PDB entry 7FDB | electron microscopy, 4.80 A resolution (low resolution: residue-level contacts below are approximate; hydrogen-bond / salt-bridge calls are withheld) | chains K and L of the 31 polymer chains in the assembly

# Chain K
Molecule: V-type proton ATPase subunit E
Source organism: Saccharomyces cerevisiae S288C
Reference sequence: P22203 (VATE_YEAST); numbering as in UniProt (aligned over 1-233)
Amino-acid sequence (233 residues; row label = number of the first residue in the row):
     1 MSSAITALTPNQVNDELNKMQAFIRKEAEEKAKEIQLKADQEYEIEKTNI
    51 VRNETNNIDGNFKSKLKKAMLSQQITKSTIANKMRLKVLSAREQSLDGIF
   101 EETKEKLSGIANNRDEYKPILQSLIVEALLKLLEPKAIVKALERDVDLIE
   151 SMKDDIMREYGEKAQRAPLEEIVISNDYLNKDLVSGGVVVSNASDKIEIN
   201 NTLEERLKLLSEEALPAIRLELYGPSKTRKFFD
Disordered / not traced: 1-7, 233

# Chain L
Molecule: V-type proton ATPase subunit G
Source organism: Saccharomyces cerevisiae S288C
Amino-acid sequence (122 residues; row label = number of the first residue in the row; numbers below 1 keep their minus sign (Met-7 is residue -7)):
    -7 MDYKDDDDKSQKNGIATLLQAEKEAHEIVSKARKYRQDKLKQAKTDAAKE
    43 IDSYKIQKDKELKEFEQKNAGGVGELEKKAEAGVQGELAEIKKIAEKKKD
    93 DVVKILIETVIKPSAEVHINAL
Disordered / not traced: -7 to 1, 113-114

# Interface between chain K and chain L
Pairs across the interface - 55 pairs, chain K then chain L:
  Val13(K) with Ser2(L)
  Leu17(K) with Ser2(L); Gln3(L)
  Gln21(K) with Ala13(L)
  Ile24(K) with Ala17(L)
  Ala28(K) with Ile20(L); Val21(L)
  Ala32(K) with Ala24(L)
  Ile35(K) with Arg28(L)
  Gln36(K) with Ala24(L); Tyr27(L)
  Ala39(K) with Arg28(L); Leu32(L)
  Asp40(K) with Lys31(L)
  Tyr43(K) with Lys31(L); Ala35(L)
  Lys47(K) with Ala35(L); Asp38(L); Ala39(L)
  Ile50(K) with Ala39(L)
  Val51(K) with Glu42(L)
  Glu54(K) with Ala39(L); Glu42(L)
  Asn57(K) with Lys47(L)
  Ile58(K) with Tyr46(L); Lys50(L)
  Asn61(K) with Lys47(L)
  Lys65(K) with Leu54(L)
  Lys68(K) with Leu54(L); Glu58(L)
  Ala69(K) with Asn61(L)
  Gln73(K) with Asn61(L)
  Lys77(K) with Leu68(L)
  Ile80(K) with Leu68(L)
  Met84(K) with Val76(L)
  Val88(K) with Leu80(L)
  Arg92(K) with Ile83(L)
  Ile99(K) with Val95(L)
  Glu102(K) with Lys91(L); Val95(L)
  Thr103(K) with Val95(L); Ile99(L)
  Lys106(K) with Val95(L); Ile99(L)
  Leu107(K) with Ile103(L)
  Ile120(K) with Ile103(L)
  Ser123(K) with Ser106(L)
  Glu127(K) with Ser106(L)
  Leu203(K) with Ile103(L)
  Arg206(K) with Val102(L); Ser106(L)
  Leu210(K) with Val102(L)
  Ile218(K) with Leu98(L)
  Leu222(K) with Ala87(L)
  Tyr223(K) with Ile83(L)
Interface residues without a listed pair, chain K (50 interface residues in all): Asn14, Lys38, Glu42, Glu46, Thr55, Phe62, Lys87, Ser95, Glu221
Interface residues without a listed pair, chain L (45 interface residues in all): Thr9, Glu14, Arg25, Gln34, Lys36, Ala40, Ile43, Phe57, Glu73, Ile86, Val94, Lys96

# In short
The interface between chain K and chain L involves 50 residues on one side and 45 on the other.
Here chain K is V-type proton ATPase subunit E and chain L is V-type proton ATPase subunit G, both from
Saccharomyces cerevisiae S288C. Entry 7FDB (CryoEM Structures of Reconstituted V-ATPase,State2) was determined
by electron microscopy.
